PDB entry 7NJR | electron microscopy, 2.56 A resolution | chains C and D of the 20 polymer chains in the assembly

[Chain C]
Name: ATP synthase subunit alpha
Organism: Mycolicibacterium smegmatis (strain ATCC 700084 / mc(2)155)
Notes: EC 7.1.2.2
UniProtKB: A0R202 (ATPA_MYCS2); residue numbers follow UniProt; this construct covers 1-548
Chain sequence (548 residues; each row starts with the number of its first residue):
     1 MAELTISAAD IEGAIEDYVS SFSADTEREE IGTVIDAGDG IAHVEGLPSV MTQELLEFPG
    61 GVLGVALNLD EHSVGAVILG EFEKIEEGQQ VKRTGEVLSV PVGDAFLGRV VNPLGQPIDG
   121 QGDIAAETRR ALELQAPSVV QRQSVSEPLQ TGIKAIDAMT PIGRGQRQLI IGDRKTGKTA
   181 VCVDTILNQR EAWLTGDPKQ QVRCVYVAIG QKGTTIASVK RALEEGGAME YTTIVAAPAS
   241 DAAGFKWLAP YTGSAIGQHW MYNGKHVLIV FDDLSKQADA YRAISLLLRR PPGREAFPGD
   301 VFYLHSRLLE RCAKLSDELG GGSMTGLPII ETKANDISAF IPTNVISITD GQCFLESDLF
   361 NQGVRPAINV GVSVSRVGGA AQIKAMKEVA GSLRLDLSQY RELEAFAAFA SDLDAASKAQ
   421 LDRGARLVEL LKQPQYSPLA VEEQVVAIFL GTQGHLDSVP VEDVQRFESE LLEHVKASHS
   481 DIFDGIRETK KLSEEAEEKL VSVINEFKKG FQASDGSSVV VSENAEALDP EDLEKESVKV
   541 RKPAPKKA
Not modelled in the structure: 1-6, 23-29, 515-525, 546-548
Swiss-Prot annotation at these positions:
  - binding site (ATP): G172 to T179
  - site: S373 (Required for activity)
Bound ions: Mg2+: T179 (together with ATP)
Residues lining bound ligands:
  - ADP (adenosine-5'-diphosphate): V374, S375, R376
  - ATP (adenosine-5'-triphosphate): D173, R174, K175, T176, G177, K178, T179, A180, E331, F360, R365, P366, Q433, P434, Q435

[Chain D]
Name: ATP synthase subunit beta
Organism: Mycolicibacterium smegmatis (strain ATCC 700084 / mc(2)155)
Notes: EC 7.1.2.2
UniProtKB: A0R200 (ATPB_MYCS2); residues 1-475 here = UniProt positions 1-475
Chain sequence (475 residues; each row starts with the number of its first residue):
     1 MTATAEKTAG RVVRITGPVV DVEFPRGSVP ELFNALHAEI TFGALAKTLT LEVAQHLGDS
    61 LVRCISMQPT DGLVRGVEVT DTGASISVPV GDGVKGHVFN ALGDCLDDPG YGKDFEHWSI
   121 HRKPPAFSDL EPRTEMLETG LKVVDLLTPY VRGGKIALFG GAGVGKTVLI QEMINRIARN
   181 FGGTSVFAGV GERTREGNDL WVELADANVL KDTALVFGQM DEPPGTRMRV ALSALTMAEF
   241 FRDEQGQDVL LFIDNIFRFT QAGSEVSTLL GRMPSAVGYQ PTLADEMGEL QERITSTRGR
   301 SITSMQAVYV PADDYTDPAP ATTFAHLDAT TELSRAVFSK GIFPAVDPLA SSSTILDPAI
   361 VGDEHYRVAQ EVIRILQRYK DLQDIIAILG IDELSEEDKQ LVNRARRIER FLSQNMMAAE
   421 QFTGQPGSTV PLKETIEAFD KLTKGEFDHL PEQAFFLIGG LDDLAKKAES LGAKL
Not modelled in the structure: 1-7
Bound ions: Mg2+: T167 (together with ADP)
Residues lining bound ligands: ADP (adenosine-5'-diphosphate): G161, A162, G163, V164, G165, K166, T167, V168, E196, F338, F343, M416, A419, F422, T423

[Interface between chain C and chain D]
Contacting residue pairs (116):
  G46(C) - R75(D)
  L47(C) - R75(D)  hydrogen bond (backbone-side chain)
  P48(C) - V74(D)
  P48(C) - R75(D)
  S49(C) - V74(D)
  V50(C) - V74(D)
  V50(C) - R75(D)
  M51(C) - F42(D)  hydrophobic
  M51(C) - G72(D)
  M51(C) - L73(D)
  M51(C) - V74(D)  hydrophobic
  T52(C) - I15(D)
  T52(C) - T70(D)
  T52(C) - G72(D)  hydrogen bond (backbone-backbone)
  T52(C) - L73(D)  hydrogen bond (backbone-backbone)
  Q53(C) - D71(D)
  N68(C) - I15(D)
  N68(C) - T16(D)
  L69(C) - R14(D)
  L69(C) - I15(D)  hydrogen bond (backbone-backbone)
  D70(C) - V13(D)
  D70(C) - R14(D)
  D70(C) - R75(D)  hydrogen bond (backbone-side chain)
  E71(C) - V13(D)
  E71(C) - R14(D)  salt bridge
  S73(C) - R75(D)  hydrogen bond (backbone-side chain)
  V74(C) - R75(D)
  G95(C) - F42(D)
  E96(C) - F42(D)
  V97(C) - F42(D)  hydrophobic
  V97(C) - L45(D)  hydrophobic
  E133(C) - L45(D)
  E133(C) - D71(D)
  L134(C) - L45(D)  hydrophobic
  P137(C) - T194(D)
  S138(C) - T194(D)
  V139(C) - L106(D)  hydrophobic
  V139(C) - T194(D)
  V139(C) - G197(D)
  V139(C) - N198(D)
  V140(C) - L106(D)
  R142(C) - T194(D)
  R142(C) - N198(D)
  Q143(C) - N198(D)
  S144(C) - N198(D)
  S144(C) - D199(D)  hydrogen bond
  V145(C) - R195(D)
  R167(C) - R193(D)
  R290(C) - T16(D)
  P291(C) - T268(D)
  R294(C) - V277(D)
  G299(C) - E265(D)
  F302(C) - R227(D)
  F302(C) - R258(D)
  F302(C) - Q261(D)
  F302(C) - E265(D)
  Y303(C) - D221(D)
  Y303(C) - E222(D)
  Y303(C) - P223(D)  hydrophobic
  Y303(C) - R227(D)
  Y303(C) - E265(D)
  S306(C) - M220(D)  hydrogen bond (side chain-backbone)
  S306(C) - D221(D)
  E310(C) - R193(D)
  E310(C) - T194(D)  hydrogen bond
  E310(C) - M220(D)
  E310(C) - D221(D)
  S338(C) - A312(D)  hydrogen bond (side chain-backbone)
  T343(C) - Y309(D)
  T343(C) - A312(D)
  I346(C) - A162(D)  hydrophobic
  I346(C) - R193(D)
  S347(C) - R193(D)  hydrogen bond (backbone-side chain)
  S347(C) - M220(D)
  S347(C) - R258(D)  hydrogen bond
  I348(C) - R193(D)  hydrogen bond (backbone-side chain)
  I348(C) - M220(D)  hydrophobic
  T349(C) - R193(D)  hydrogen bond (backbone-side chain)
  D350(C) - R193(D)  salt bridge
  D350(C) - R195(D)  salt bridge
  G371(C) - F338(D)
  G371(C) - S339(D)
  R376(C) - G163(D)
  R376(C) - R193(D)
  R376(C) - R195(D)
  R376(C) - F422(D)
  G379(C) - Q421(D)  hydrogen bond (backbone-backbone)
  G391(C) - F422(D)
  G391(C) - T423(D)
  R394(C) - F338(D)
  R394(C) - F343(D)
  L395(C) - G341(D)
  L395(C) - F343(D)  hydrophobic
  L395(C) - T423(D)
  L395(C) - L457(D)  hydrophobic
  S398(C) - S339(D)
  S398(C) - K340(D)
  S398(C) - G341(D)
  Q399(C) - K340(D)  hydrogen bond (side chain-backbone)
  Q399(C) - R410(D)
  Q399(C) - Q453(D)  hydrogen bond
  Q399(C) - F456(D)
  E402(C) - K340(D)
  E402(C) - R406(D)  salt bridge
  E402(C) - R410(D)  salt bridge
  F406(C) - I386(D)  hydrophobic
  F406(C) - R406(D)
  F409(C) - A387(D)
  F409(C) - I388(D)
  F409(C) - G390(D)
  F409(C) - D392(D)
  S411(C) - D392(D)  hydrogen bond
  D412(C) - D392(D)
  A416(C) - P451(D)  hydrophobic
  A416(C) - Q453(D)
  Q420(C) - Q453(D)  hydrogen bond
Also at the interface, not in a pair above, chain C (72 interface residues in all): L67, A136, P292, D300, R307, N344, V372, V374, S375, V377, G378, S392, L403, S417
Also at the interface, not in a pair above, chain D (71 interface residues in all): G17, A44, P69, V98, D107, E192, E196, W201, F217, Q219, L269, G278, R335, I342, Y379, I391, V402, E409, E452

[In short]
The interface between chain C and chain D involves 72 residues on one side and 71 on the other, with 19
hydrogen bonds and 5 salt bridges. Among the polar pairs are E71(C)-R14(D), D350(C)-R193(D) and
D350(C)-R195(D). ADP is bound between chain C and chain D.
Here chain C is ATP synthase subunit alpha and chain D is ATP synthase subunit beta, both from
Mycolicibacterium smegmatis (strain ATCC 700084 / mc(2)155). Entry 7NJR (Mycobacterium smegmatis ATP synthase
state 3b) was determined by electron microscopy, deposited together with 7NJK, 7NJL, 7NJM, 7NJN, 7NJO, 7NJP
and 20 further entries.
